1IGY - chains A and B of the 4 polymer chains in the assembly; structure by X-ray diffraction, 3.20 A resolution.

Chain A:
Name: IGG1 intact antibody mab61.1.3
Source organism: Mus musculus
Notes: antibody fragment or engineered binder
Sequence (213 residues; each row starts with the number of its first residue):
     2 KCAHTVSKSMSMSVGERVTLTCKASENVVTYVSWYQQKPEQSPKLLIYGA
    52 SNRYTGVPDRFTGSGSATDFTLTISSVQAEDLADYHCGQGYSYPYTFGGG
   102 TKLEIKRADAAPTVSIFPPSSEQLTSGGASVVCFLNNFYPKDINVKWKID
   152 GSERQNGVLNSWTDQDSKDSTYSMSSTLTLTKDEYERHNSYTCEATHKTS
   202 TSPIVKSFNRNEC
Sequence notes: conflict Val-7 (Gln35 in 309359)
Cystine bridges: Cys-23/Cys-88, Cys-134/Cys-194

Chain B:
Name: IGG1 intact antibody mab61.1.3
Source organism: Mus musculus
Notes: antibody fragment or engineered binder
Sequence (434 residues; numbered 2 to 474 plus 4 insertion-coded residues; 43 numbers in that range are skipped by the numbering (no residue carries them; nothing is unmodelled there); the number before each row is that of its first residue; a row labelled like 82A-82C holds insertion residues (82A, then the next letters in order)):
     2 VKLQESGAELARPGASVKMSCKASGYTFTTYTIHWIKQRPGQGLEWIGYI
    52 N
   52A P
    53 SSVYTNYNQRFKDKATLTRDRSSNTANIHL
82A-82C SSL
    83 TSDDSAVYYCVREGEV
   101 PYWGQGTTVTVSSAKTTPPSVYPLAPGSAA
   133 QTNSMVTLGCLVKGYFPEPVTV
   156 TW
   162 NSGSLSSG
   171 VHTFPAVLQS
   183 DLYTLSSSVTVPSS
   199 PR
   202 PSETVTCNVAHPASSTKVDKKI
   226 VPRD
   235 CGCKPCICTVP
   249 EVSSVFIFPPKPKDTLLITVTPKVTCVVVDISKDDPEVQFSWFV
   295 DN
   299 VEVHTAQTQPREEQFN
   317 STFRVVSALPIMHQDWLNGKEFKCRVNSAAFPAPIEKTI
   357 SKTKG
   363 KPRAPQVYTIPPPKEQ
   381 MAKDKVSLTCMITDFFPEDITV
   405 EWQS
   410 DG
   414 QAPENYKNTQPIMDT
   430 D
   433 GSYFVYSKLNVQKSNWEAGNTFTCSVLHEGLHNHHTEKSLSH
Sequence notes: conflict Lys-3 (Gln22 in 194362), Glu-6 (Gln25 in 194362), Ala-9 (Pro28 in 194362), 57 further conflict positions vs the reference (194362) not listed
Cystine bridges: Cys-22/Cys-92, Cys-142/Cys-208, Cys-274/Cys-340, Cys-390/Cys-456
Covalently attached groups: glycan linked to Asn-314
From the paper describing this entry:
  - post-translational modification sites: Asn-314
  - conformationally variable residues: Asp-229

How chain A and chain B interact:
Residue-residue contacts (66):
  Ser-34(A) / Glu-97(B)
  Tyr-36(A) / Glu-97(B)  hydrogen bond (side chain-backbone)
  Tyr-36(A) / Val-98(B)
  Tyr-36(A) / Trp-103(B)  hydrophobic
  Gln-38(A) / Gln-39(B)  hydrogen bond
  Gln-38(A) / Tyr-91(B)  hydrogen bond
  Ser-43(A) / Trp-103(B)
  Ser-43(A) / Gly-104(B)
  Pro-44(A) / Tyr-91(B)
  Pro-44(A) / Trp-103(B)
  Leu-46(A) / Pro-101(B)  hydrophobic
  Tyr-55(A) / Pro-101(B)
  Tyr-55(A) / Tyr-102(B)  hydrogen bond
  His-87(A) / Leu-45(B)
  Tyr-94(A) / Trp-47(B)  hydrophobic
  Tyr-94(A) / Tyr-50(B)
  Tyr-94(A) / Asn-58(B)
  Pro-95(A) / Trp-47(B)  hydrophobic
  Pro-95(A) / Asn-60(B)
  Tyr-96(A) / His-35(B)
  Tyr-96(A) / Trp-47(B)
  Phe-98(A) / Ile-37(B)  hydrophobic
  Phe-98(A) / Leu-45(B)  hydrophobic
  Phe-98(A) / Trp-103(B)  hydrophobic
  Phe-118(A) / Leu-124(B)
  Phe-118(A) / Ala-125(B)
  Phe-118(A) / Pro-126(B)
  Phe-118(A) / Thr-139(B)
  Phe-118(A) / Leu-140(B)  hydrophobic
  Pro-119(A) / Ala-125(B)
  Pro-119(A) / Gly-127(B)
  Pro-119(A) / Arg-228(B)  hydrogen bond (backbone-side chain)
  Pro-120(A) / Arg-228(B)
  Ser-121(A) / Tyr-122(B)
  Ser-121(A) / Pro-123(B)
  Glu-123(A) / Pro-123(B)
  Glu-123(A) / Lys-221(B)
  Gln-124(A) / Tyr-122(B)
  Ser-127(A) / Tyr-122(B)
  Ser-131(A) / Leu-143(B)
  Val-133(A) / Leu-124(B)  hydrophobic
  Phe-135(A) / Leu-124(B)  hydrophobic
  Phe-135(A) / Gly-141(B)
  Phe-135(A) / Phe-174(B)  hydrophobic
  Phe-135(A) / Ser-189(B)
  Phe-135(A) / Ser-190(B)
  Asn-137(A) / Thr-139(B)
  Asn-137(A) / Ser-190(B)
  Asn-138(A) / His-172(B)
  Leu-160(A) / Val-177(B)  hydrophobic
  Leu-160(A) / Thr-186(B)
  Ser-162(A) / Phe-174(B)
  Ser-162(A) / Pro-175(B)  hydrogen bond (side chain-backbone)
  Trp-163(A) / Pro-175(B)
  Ser-174(A) / His-172(B)
  Ser-174(A) / Phe-174(B)
  Ser-176(A) / Phe-174(B)
  Ser-176(A) / Ser-188(B)
  Thr-180(A) / Lys-145(B)
  Glu-213(A) / Asp-229(B)
  Glu-213(A) / Cys-235(B)
  Cys-214(A) / Gly-127(B)
  Cys-214(A) / Ser-128(B)  hydrogen bond
  Cys-214(A) / Arg-228(B)
  Cys-214(A) / Asp-229(B)
  Cys-214(A) / Cys-235(B)  disulfide
Interface residues without a listed pair, chain A (39 interface residues in all): Tyr-49, Gly-99, Gly-100, Ser-116, Thr-164, Asp-167, Met-175
Interface residues without a listed pair, chain B (46 interface residues in all): Gly-44, Glu-46, Gln-61, Glu-95, Thr-173, Gln-179, Gly-236
Inter-chain disulfides: Cys-214(A)/Cys-235(B)
The authors on this interface:
  - residue pairs: Cys-214(A)/Cys-235(B)

Overview:
The interface between chain A and chain B involves 39 residues on one side and 46 on the other; the contacts
include 1 disulfide bond and 7 hydrogen bonds. Among the polar pairs are Tyr-36(A)/Glu-97(B),
Gln-38(A)/Gln-39(B) and Gln-38(A)/Tyr-91(B). The paper describes a contact between Cys-214(A) and Cys-235(B).
The paper reports a modification site at Asn-314(B); conformational variability at Asp-229(B).
Chain A is IGG1 intact antibody mab61.1.3 and chain B is IGG1 intact antibody mab61.1.3, both from Mus
musculus; the structure, Structure of immunoglobulin, was determined by X-ray diffraction.
